Entry 4ADF (X-ray diffraction, 4.40 A resolution (low resolution: residue-level contacts below are approximate; hydrogen-bond / salt-bridge calls are withheld)); this record covers chains C and J of the 12 polymer chains in the assembly.

[Chain C]
Molecule: Secreted protein BARF1
Organism: Human herpesvirus 4
UniProt: P0CW72 (BARF1_EBVG); residues 21-221 here = UniProt positions 21-221
Sequence (208 residues; row label = number of the first residue in the row):
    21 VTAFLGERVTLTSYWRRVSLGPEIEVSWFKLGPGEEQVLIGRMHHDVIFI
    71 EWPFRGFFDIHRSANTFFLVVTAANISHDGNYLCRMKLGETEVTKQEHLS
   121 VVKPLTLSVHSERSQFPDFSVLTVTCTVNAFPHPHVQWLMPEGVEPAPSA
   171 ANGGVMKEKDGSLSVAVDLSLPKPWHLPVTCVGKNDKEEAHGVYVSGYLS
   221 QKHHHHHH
Unresolved in the structure: 161-172, 219-228
Sequence notes: expression tag (222-228); engineered mutation Ser169 (Thr in P0CW72)
Curated features (UniProtKB/Swiss-Prot):
  - glycosylation: Asn95 (N-linked (GlcNAc...) asparagine)
Cystine bridges: Cys146-Cys201
Glycans and other covalent adducts: N-acetylglucosamine (NAG) linked to Asn95

[Chain J]
Molecule: Macrophage colony-stimulating factor 1
Organism: Homo sapiens
UniProt: P09603 (CSF1_HUMAN); residues 1-149 here correspond to UniProt positions 33-181 (UniProt number = residue number + 32)
Sequence (153 residues; numbered -3 to 149; the number before each row is that of its first residue; numbers below 1 keep their minus sign (Gly-3 is residue -3)):
    -3 GSHMEEVSEYCSHMIGSGHLQSLQRLIDSQMETSCQITFEFVDQEQLKDP
    47 VCYLKKAFLLVQDIMEDTMRFRDNTPNAIAIVQLQELSLRLKSCFTKDYE
    97 EHDKACVRTFYETPLQLLEKVKNVFNETKNLLDKDWNIFSKNCNNSFAEC
   147 SSQ
Unresolved in the structure: -3 to 5, 148-149
Sequence notes: expression tag (-3 to 0)
Curated features (UniProtKB/Swiss-Prot):
  - glycosylation (N-linked (GlcNAc...) asparagine): Asn122, Asn140
Cystine bridges: Cys7-Cys90, Cys48-Cys139, Cys102-Cys146

[How chain C and chain J interact]
Residue-residue contacts (12):
  Val38(C) - Glu28(J)
  Val38(C) - Thr29(J)
  Val38(C) - Ser30(J)
  Ser39(C) - Glu28(J)
  Ser39(C) - Ser30(J)
  Leu40(C) - Ser30(J)
  Gly41(C) - Ser30(J)
  Arg82(C) - Ser30(J)
  Arg82(C) - Gln32(J)
  Ala84(C) - Ser30(J)
  Ala84(C) - Cys31(J)
  Asn85(C) - Ser30(J)
Interface residues without a listed pair, chain C (9 interface residues in all): Arg37, Asp66

[Summary]
The interface between chain C and chain J involves 9 residues on one side and 5 on the other.
N-acetylglucosamine is covalently linked to Asn95(C).
Here chain C is Secreted protein BARF1 (Human herpesvirus 4) and chain J is Macrophage colony-stimulating
factor 1 (Homo sapiens). Entry 4ADF (CRYSTAL STRUCTURE OF THE HUMAN COLONY-STIMULATING FACTOR 1 (hCSF-1)
CYTOKINE IN COMPLEX WITH THE VIRAL RECEPTOR ...) was determined by X-ray diffraction (same publication as
3UEZ, 3UF2, 3UF5 and 4ADQ).
